PDB entry 6UCV | electron microscopy, 4.10 A resolution (low resolution: residue-level contacts below are approximate; hydrogen-bond / salt-bridge calls are withheld) | chains A and C of the 20 polymer chains in the assembly

== Chain A ==
Protein: Mitochondrial import receptor subunit TOM40
Source organism: Saccharomyces cerevisiae (strain ATCC 204508 / S288c)
UniProt: P23644 (TOM40_YEAST); residue numbers follow UniProt; this construct covers 1-387
Sequence (397 residues; row label = number of the first residue in the row):
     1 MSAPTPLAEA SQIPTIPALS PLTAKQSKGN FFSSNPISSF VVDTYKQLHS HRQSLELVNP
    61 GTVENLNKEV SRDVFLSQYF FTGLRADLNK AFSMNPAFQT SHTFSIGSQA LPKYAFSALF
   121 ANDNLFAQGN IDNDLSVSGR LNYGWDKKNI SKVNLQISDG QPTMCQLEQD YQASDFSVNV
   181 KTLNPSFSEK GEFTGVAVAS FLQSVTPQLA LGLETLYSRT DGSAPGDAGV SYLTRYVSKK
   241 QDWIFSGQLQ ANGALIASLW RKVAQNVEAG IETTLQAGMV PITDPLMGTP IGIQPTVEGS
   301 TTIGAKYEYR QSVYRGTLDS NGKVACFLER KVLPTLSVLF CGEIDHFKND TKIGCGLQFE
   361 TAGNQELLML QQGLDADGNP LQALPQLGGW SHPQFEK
Not modelled in the structure: 1-42, 277-294, 374-397
Differences from the reference sequence: expression tag (388-397)
Ligand contacts: 1,2-dimyristoyl-rac-glycero-3-phosphocholine (MC3): Leu84, Arg85, Ala86, Phe104, Ile106, Leu328, Arg330, Val332, Val338, Phe340, Cys355, Leu357
From the paper describing this entry:
  - binding site for 1,2-dimyristoyl-rac-glycero-3-phosphocholine: Arg330 (proposed by the authors, not directly observed)
  - mutagenesis - K90A/H102A: abolished binding to Mitochondrial import receptor subunit TOM7
  - mutagenesis - K90A/H102A: decreased growth in response to Tom7
  - mutagenesis - D87N/E329N/E360N, D87N/D132N/D134N/E329N/E360N: decreased growth

== Chain C ==
Protein: Mitochondrial import receptor subunit TOM5
Source organism: Saccharomyces cerevisiae (strain ATCC 204508 / S288c)
UniProt: P80967 (TOM5_YEAST); numbering as in UniProt (aligned over 1-50)
Sequence (50 residues; row label = number of the first residue in the row):
     1 MFGLPQQEVS EEEKRAHQEQ TEKTLKQAAY VAAFLWVSPM IWHLVKKQWK
Not modelled in the structure: 1-12, 50

== Chain A / chain C interface ==
Pairs across the interface (29; chain A residue first):
  Leu48(A) with Met40(C)
  His51(A) with Met40(C); His43(C); Leu44(C)
  Arg52(A) with Trp36(C); Pro39(C); Met40(C)
  Leu55(A) with Pro39(C); His43(C)
  Gln203(A) with Leu35(C)
  Ser204(A) with Pro39(C)
  Val205(A) with Ser38(C); Pro39(C)
  Leu211(A) with Leu35(C)
  Gly212(A) with Leu35(C)
  Leu213(A) with Val31(C); Ala32(C); Leu35(C)
  Thr215(A) with Leu25(C); Ala28(C)
  Pro225(A) with Lys14(C); His17(C); Gln18(C)
  Gly226(A) with His17(C); Thr21(C)
  Asp227(A) with Thr21(C)
  Ala228(A) with Thr21(C)
  Val230(A) with Thr24(C); Ala28(C)
Also at the interface, not in a pair above, chain A (22 interface residues in all): Thr44, Leu57, Phe201, Thr206, Tyr217, Tyr232
Also at the interface, not in a pair above, chain C (18 interface residues in all): Val37, Trp42

== In short ==
Chain A and chain C form an interface of 22 and 18 residues respectively. Ligands of chain A:
1,2-dimyristoyl-rac-glycero-3-phosphocholine. From the paper: a binding site for
1,2-dimyristoyl-rac-glycero-3-phosphocholine at Arg330(A); D87N/E329N/E360N and D87N/D132N/D134N/E329N/E360N
of chain A reduce growth.
Here chain A is Mitochondrial import receptor subunit TOM40 and chain C is Mitochondrial import receptor
subunit TOM5, both from Saccharomyces cerevisiae (strain ATCC 204508 / S288c). Entry 6UCV (Cryo-EM structure
of the mitochondrial TOM complex from yeast (tetramer)) was determined by electron microscopy, deposited
together with 6UCU.
